PDB entry 5ZWM | electron microscopy, 3.40 A resolution | chains A and B of the 57 polymer chains in the assembly

== Chain A ==
Protein: Pre-mRNA-splicing factor 8
Organism: Saccharomyces cerevisiae S288c
Reference sequence: P33334 (PRP8_YEAST); numbering as in UniProt (aligned over 1-2413)
Sequence (2413 residues; row label = number of the first residue in the row):
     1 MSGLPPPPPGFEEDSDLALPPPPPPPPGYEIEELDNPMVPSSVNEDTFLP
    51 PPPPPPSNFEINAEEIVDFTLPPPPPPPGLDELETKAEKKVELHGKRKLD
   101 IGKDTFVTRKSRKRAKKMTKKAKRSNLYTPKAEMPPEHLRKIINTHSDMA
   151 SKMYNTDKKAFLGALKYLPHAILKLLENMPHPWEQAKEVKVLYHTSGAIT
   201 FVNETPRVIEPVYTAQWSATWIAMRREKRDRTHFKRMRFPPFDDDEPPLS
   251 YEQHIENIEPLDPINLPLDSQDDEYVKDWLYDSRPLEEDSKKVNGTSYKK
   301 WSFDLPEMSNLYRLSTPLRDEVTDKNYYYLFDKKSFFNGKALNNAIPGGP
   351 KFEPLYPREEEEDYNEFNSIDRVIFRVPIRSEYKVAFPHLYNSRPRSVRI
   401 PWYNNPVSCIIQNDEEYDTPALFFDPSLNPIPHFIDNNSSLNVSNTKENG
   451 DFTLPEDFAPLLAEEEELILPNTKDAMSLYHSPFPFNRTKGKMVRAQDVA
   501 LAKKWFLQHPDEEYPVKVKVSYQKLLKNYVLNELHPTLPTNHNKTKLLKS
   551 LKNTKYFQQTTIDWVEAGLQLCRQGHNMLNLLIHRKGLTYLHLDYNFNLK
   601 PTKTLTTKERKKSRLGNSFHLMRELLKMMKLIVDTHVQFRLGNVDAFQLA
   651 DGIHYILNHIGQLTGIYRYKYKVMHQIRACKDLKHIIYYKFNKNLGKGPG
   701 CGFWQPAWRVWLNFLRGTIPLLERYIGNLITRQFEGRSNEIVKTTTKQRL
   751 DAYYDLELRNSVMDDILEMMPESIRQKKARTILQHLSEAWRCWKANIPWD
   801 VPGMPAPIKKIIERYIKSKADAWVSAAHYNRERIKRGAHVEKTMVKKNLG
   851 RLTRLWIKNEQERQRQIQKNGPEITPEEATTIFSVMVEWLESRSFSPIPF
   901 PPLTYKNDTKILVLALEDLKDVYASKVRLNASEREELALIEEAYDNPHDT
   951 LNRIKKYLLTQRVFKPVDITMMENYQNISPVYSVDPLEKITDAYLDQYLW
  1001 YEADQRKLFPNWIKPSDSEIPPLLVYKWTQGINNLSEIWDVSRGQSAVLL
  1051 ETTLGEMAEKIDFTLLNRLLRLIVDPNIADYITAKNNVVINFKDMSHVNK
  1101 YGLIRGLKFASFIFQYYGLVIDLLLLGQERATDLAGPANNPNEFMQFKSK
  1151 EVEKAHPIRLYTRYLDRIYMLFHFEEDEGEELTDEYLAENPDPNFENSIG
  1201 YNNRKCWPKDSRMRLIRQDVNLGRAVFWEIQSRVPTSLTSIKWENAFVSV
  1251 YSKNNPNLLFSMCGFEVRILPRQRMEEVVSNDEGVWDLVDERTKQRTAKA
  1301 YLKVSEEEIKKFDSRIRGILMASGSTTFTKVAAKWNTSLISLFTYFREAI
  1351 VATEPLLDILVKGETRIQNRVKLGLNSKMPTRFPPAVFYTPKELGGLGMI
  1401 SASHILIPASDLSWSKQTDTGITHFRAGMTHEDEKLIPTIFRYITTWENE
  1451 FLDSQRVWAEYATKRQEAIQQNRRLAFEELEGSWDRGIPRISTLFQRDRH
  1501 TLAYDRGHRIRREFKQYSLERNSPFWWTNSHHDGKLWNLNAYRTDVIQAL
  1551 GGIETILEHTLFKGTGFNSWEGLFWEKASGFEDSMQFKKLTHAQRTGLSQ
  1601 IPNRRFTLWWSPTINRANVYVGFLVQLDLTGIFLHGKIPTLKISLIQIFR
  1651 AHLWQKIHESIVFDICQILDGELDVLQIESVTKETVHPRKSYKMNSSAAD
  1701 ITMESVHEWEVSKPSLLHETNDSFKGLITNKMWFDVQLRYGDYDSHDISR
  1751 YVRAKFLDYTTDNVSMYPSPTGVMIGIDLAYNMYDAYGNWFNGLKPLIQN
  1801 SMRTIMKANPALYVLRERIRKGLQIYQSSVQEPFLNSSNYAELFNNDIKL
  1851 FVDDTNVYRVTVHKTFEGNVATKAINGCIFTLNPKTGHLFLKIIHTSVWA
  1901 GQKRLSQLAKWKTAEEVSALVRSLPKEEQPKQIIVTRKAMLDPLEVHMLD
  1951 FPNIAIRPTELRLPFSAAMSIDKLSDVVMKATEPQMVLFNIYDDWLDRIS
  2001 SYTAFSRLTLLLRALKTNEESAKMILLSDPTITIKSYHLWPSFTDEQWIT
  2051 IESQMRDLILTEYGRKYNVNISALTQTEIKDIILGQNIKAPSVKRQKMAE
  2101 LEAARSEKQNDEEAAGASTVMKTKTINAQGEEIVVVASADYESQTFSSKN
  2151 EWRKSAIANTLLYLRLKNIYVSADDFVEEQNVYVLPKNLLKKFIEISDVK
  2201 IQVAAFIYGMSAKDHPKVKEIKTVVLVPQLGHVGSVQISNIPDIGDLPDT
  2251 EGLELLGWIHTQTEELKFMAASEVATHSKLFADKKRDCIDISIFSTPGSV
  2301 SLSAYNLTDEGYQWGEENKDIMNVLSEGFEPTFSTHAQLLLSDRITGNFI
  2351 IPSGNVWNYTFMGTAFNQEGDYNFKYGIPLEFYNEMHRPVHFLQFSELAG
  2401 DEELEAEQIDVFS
Unresolved in the structure: 1-130, 432-449, 737-748, 2086-2149, 2402-2413
Curated features (UniProtKB/Swiss-Prot):
  - region: Met1585 to Leu1598 (Important for branch point selection)
  - mutagenesis: His1658 (H1658S: No effect on viability), Glu1684 (E1684Q: No effect on viability), His1687 (H1687S: No effect on viability), Asp1700 (D1700N: No effect on viability), Asp1735 (D1735N: No effect on viability), Asp1853 (D1853A: Alters protein folding. Severely impaired growth. Strongly reduced growth at 35 degrees Celsius; when associated with A-1854; D1853N: Reduced growth at 30 degrees Celsius ...), Asp1854 (D1854A: Reduced growth at 30 degrees Celsius. Strongly reduced growth at 16 degrees Celsius. Strongly reduced growth at 35 degrees Celsius; when associated with A-1853 ...), Thr1855 (T1855A: Reduced growth at 30 degrees Celsius. Strongly reduced growth at 16 degrees Celsius), Thr1936 (T1936A: Reduced growth at 30 degrees Celsius. Strongly reduced growth at 16 degrees Celsius), Arg1937 (R1937K: Severely impaired growth. Reduced growth at 30 degrees Celsius. Strongly reduced growth at 16 degrees Celsius)

== Chain B ==
Molecule: U5 snRNA
Organism: Saccharomyces cerevisiae S288c
Sequence (214 nucleotides; each row starts with the number of its first residue):
     1 AAGCAGCUUUACAGAUCAAUGGCGGAGGGAGGUCAACAUCAAGAACUGUG
    51 GGCCUUUUAUUGCCUAUAGAACUUAUAACGAACAUGGUUCUUGCCUUUUA
   101 CCAGAACCAUCCGGGUGUUGUCUCCAUAGAAACAGGUAAAGCUGUCCGUU
   151 ACUGUGGGCUUGCCAUAUUUUUUGGAACUUUUCUGCCCUUUUUCUCAAUG
   201 AGUAAGGAGGGCGU
Unresolved in the structure: 54-61, 184-214

== Chain A / chain B interface ==
Contacting residue pairs - 80 pairs, chain A then chain B:
  Leu173(A) with C112(B), sugar contact
  Lys174(A) with G113(B), salt bridge to the phosphate
  Lys190(A) with U33(B), sugar contact
  Asn203(A) with C34(B), phosphate contact
  Thr205(A) with U33(B), hydrogen bond to the base
  Arg207(A) with U33(B), base contact
  Arg284(A) with U33(B), hydrogen bond to the base
  Asn294(A) with G31(B), phosphate contact; G32(B), phosphate contact
  Gly295(A) with G31(B), phosphate contact
  Thr296(A) with G31(B), sugar contact; U33(B), phosphate contact
  Ser297(A) with G32(B), hydrogen bond to the phosphate; U33(B), phosphate contact
  Lys299(A) with G115(B), salt bridge to the phosphate
  Lys334(A) with A75(B), base contact
  Lys340(A) with G104(B), hydrogen bond to the phosphate; A105(B), salt bridge to the phosphate
  Phe352(A) with G104(B), phosphate contact
  Glu353(A) with A103(B), phosphate contact; G104(B), hydrogen bond to the phosphate
  Leu355(A) with G104(B), sugar contact; A105(B), sugar contact
  Phe484(A) with A81(B), stacking on the base
  Arg488(A) with A81(B), base contact
  Lys492(A) with G80(B), salt bridge to the phosphate
  Arg495(A) with G80(B), base contact; C112(B), hydrogen bond to the sugar; G113(B), hydrogen bond to the sugar
  Gln497(A) with A82(B), sugar contact
  Asp498(A) with A82(B), sugar contact
  Lys503(A) with A82(B), salt bridge to the phosphate; C83(B), salt bridge to the phosphate
  Lys527(A) with G104(B), salt bridge to the phosphate
  Asn532(A) with C83(B), hydrogen bond to the phosphate; A84(B), phosphate contact
  Leu534(A) with A105(B), phosphate contact
  His535(A) with A105(B), salt bridge to the phosphate; A106(B), salt bridge to the phosphate
  Pro536(A) with U76(B), base contact
  Thr537(A) with A84(B), base contact
  Leu538(A) with U76(B), base contact
  Pro539(A) with G80(B), base contact; C111(B), base contact
  Thr540(A) with C79(B), base contact
  Asn541(A) with C40(B), base contact; G114(B), base contact
  His542(A) with U39(B), base contact
  Thr545(A) with A36(B), phosphate contact
  Lys546(A) with G113(B), sugar contact; G114(B), salt bridge to the phosphate
  Lys549(A) with A35(B), phosphate contact; A36(B), salt bridge to the phosphate
  Asn617(A) with U99(B), hydrogen bond to the sugar
  Lys670(A) with C101(B), salt bridge to the phosphate
  Tyr671(A) with A100(B), hydrogen bond to the phosphate; C101(B), hydrogen bond to the phosphate
  Lys672(A) with U85(B), salt bridge to the phosphate; G86(B), salt bridge to the phosphate; C101(B), hydrogen bond to the phosphate
  His675(A) with C102(B), salt bridge to the phosphate; A103(B), salt bridge to the phosphate
  Gln676(A) with A84(B), hydrogen bond to the phosphate; U85(B), phosphate contact
  Asn713(A) with A84(B), sugar contact
  Arg716(A) with A84(B), base contact; C111(B), hydrogen bond to the base; C112(B), hydrogen bond to the base
  Gly717(A) with A84(B), sugar contact; U85(B), sugar contact
  Pro720(A) with U110(B), sugar contact; C111(B), sugar contact
  Leu721(A) with U85(B), sugar contact
  His839(A) with C95(B), base contact
  Lys1362(A) with C94(B), salt bridge to the phosphate
  Leu1373(A) with C95(B), sugar contact; U96(B), base contact
  Ser1377(A) with U96(B), hydrogen bond to the base
  Lys1378(A) with U96(B), base contact
  Met1379(A) with U96(B), base contact
Also at the interface, not in a pair above, chain A (65 interface residues in all): His170, Glu204, Ala500, Leu531, Ser550, Gln559, Arg709, Phe714, Thr718, Asn1369
Also at the interface, not in a pair above, chain B (36 interface residues in all): C37

== Overview ==
The interface between chain A and chain B involves 65 residues on one side and 36 on the other; the contacts
include 16 hydrogen bonds, 17 salt bridges and 1 aromatic stacking contact. Polar pairs include
Thr205(A)-U33(B), Arg284(A)-U33(B) and Arg716(A)-C111(B).
Here chain A is Pre-mRNA-splicing factor 8 and chain B is U5 snRNA, both from Saccharomyces cerevisiae S288c.
Entry 5ZWM (Cryo-EM structure of the yeast pre-B complex at an average resolution of 3.4~4.6 angstrom
(tri-snRNP and ...) was determined by electron microscopy, deposited together with 5ZWN and 5ZWO.
